Entry 4NQE (X-ray diffraction, 2.10 A resolution); this record covers chains G and H of the 4 polymer chains in the assembly.

# Chain G
Name: TCR alpha
From: Homo sapiens
Chain sequence (203 residues; each row starts with the number of its first residue):
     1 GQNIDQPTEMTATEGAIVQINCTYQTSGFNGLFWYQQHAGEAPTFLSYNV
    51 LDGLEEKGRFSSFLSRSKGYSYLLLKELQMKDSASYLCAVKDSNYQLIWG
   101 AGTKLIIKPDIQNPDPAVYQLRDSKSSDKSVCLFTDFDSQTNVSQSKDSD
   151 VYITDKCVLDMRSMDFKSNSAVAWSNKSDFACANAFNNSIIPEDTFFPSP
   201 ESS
Not modelled in the structure: 123-129, 177-178, 199-203
Disulfide bonds: C22-C88, C132-C182
From the paper describing this entry:
  - binding site for the ligand 2L4: Y95
  - mutagenesis - Y95A, Y95F: abolished signaling

# Chain H
Name: TCR beta
From: Homo sapiens
Chain sequence (245 residues; row label = number of the first residue in the row):
     1 NAGVTQTPKFQVLKTGQSMTLQCAQDMNHNSMYWYRQDPGMGLRLIYYSA
    51 SEGTTDKGEVPNGYNVSRLNKREFSLRLESAAPSQTSVYFCASSVWTGEG
   101 SGELFFGEGSRLTVLEDLKNVFPPEVAVFEPSEAEISHTQKATLVCLATG
   151 FYPDHVELSWWVNGKEVHSGVCTDPQPLKEQPALNDSRYALSSRLRVSAT
   201 FWQNPRNHFRCQVQFYGLSENDEWTQDRAKPVTQIVSAEAWGRAD
Not modelled in the structure: 1-2, 204-209, 240-245
Disulfide bonds: C23-C91, C146-C211

# Interface between chain G and chain H
Inter-chain disulfides: C157(G)-C172(H)
Pairs across the interface (85):
  N30(G) - G100(H)
  F33(G) - G100(H)
  F33(G) - S101(H)
  F33(G) - G102(H)
  F33(G) - E103(H)
  Y35(G) - E103(H)
  Y35(G) - L104(H)  hydrogen bond (side chain-backbone)
  Q37(G) - Q37(H)  hydrogen bond
  Q37(G) - F90(H)
  E41(G) - F90(H)
  A42(G) - F90(H)  hydrophobic
  A42(G) - F106(H)  hydrophobic
  A42(G) - G107(H)
  P43(G) - F106(H)
  F45(G) - E103(H)
  Y48(G) - G100(H)
  Y48(G) - S101(H)
  K91(G) - E99(H)  hydrogen bond (side chain-backbone)
  K91(G) - G100(H)  hydrogen bond (side chain-backbone)
  K91(G) - G102(H)
  Y95(G) - G98(H)
  Y95(G) - E99(H)
  L97(G) - Y35(H)
  L97(G) - L104(H)  hydrophobic
  W99(G) - Y35(H)  hydrogen bond
  W99(G) - L43(H)
  W99(G) - L104(H)  hydrophobic
  G100(G) - G42(H)
  A101(G) - G40(H)
  A101(G) - M41(H)
  A101(G) - G42(H)
  D115(G) - H138(H)  salt bridge
  D115(G) - T139(H)
  Y119(G) - S132(H)
  Y119(G) - A134(H)
  Y119(G) - E135(H)
  Y119(G) - H138(H)
  Y119(G) - T139(H)
  Q120(G) - S132(H)
  L121(G) - F129(H)
  L121(G) - E130(H)
  L121(G) - T143(H)
  L121(G) - V145(H)  hydrophobic
  R122(G) - F129(H)
  R122(G) - E130(H)  hydrogen bond (backbone-backbone)
  S130(G) - F129(H)
  V131(G) - L147(H)  hydrophobic
  L133(G) - T143(H)
  T135(G) - R196(H)
  D136(G) - T139(H)
  D136(G) - R196(H)  salt bridge
  Y152(G) - L178(H)  hydrophobic
  Y152(G) - E180(H)  hydrogen bond (side chain-backbone)
  I153(G) - L178(H)
  T154(G) - D174(H)
  T154(G) - S192(H)
  T154(G) - R194(H)  hydrogen bond
  D155(G) - D174(H)
  D155(G) - P175(H)
  D155(G) - R194(H)
  C157(G) - C172(H)  disulfide
  C157(G) - T173(H)
  C157(G) - R194(H)
  V158(G) - C172(H)  hydrogen bond (backbone-side chain)
  L159(G) - G170(H)
  L159(G) - C172(H)  hydrophobic
  L159(G) - R196(H)
  D160(G) - S169(H)  hydrogen bond (backbone-side chain)
  D160(G) - G170(H)  hydrogen bond (backbone-backbone)
  M161(G) - K141(H)
  M161(G) - S169(H)
  M161(G) - G170(H)
  M161(G) - R196(H)
  M161(G) - V197(H)  hydrophobic
  R162(G) - S169(H)  hydrogen bond (backbone-side chain)
  M164(G) - K141(H)
  F166(G) - K141(H)
  F166(G) - R196(H)
  S168(G) - R196(H)  hydrogen bond
  S170(G) - R194(H)  hydrogen bond
  V172(G) - R194(H)
  W174(G) - L147(H)  hydrophobic
  W174(G) - A190(H)  hydrophobic
  F196(G) - H138(H)
  P198(G) - A134(H)  hydrophobic
Also at the interface, not in a pair above, chain G (46 interface residues in all): L87, S149, A171
Also at the interface, not in a pair above, chain H (48 interface residues in all): E108, V128, P131, T149, H168, V171, Q176, S198

# Overview
The interface between chain G and chain H involves 46 residues on one side and 48 on the other; the contacts
include 1 disulfide bond, 14 hydrogen bonds and 2 salt bridges. Among the polar pairs are D115(G)-H138(H),
D136(G)-R196(H) and Y35(G)-L104(H). From the paper: a binding site for the ligand 2L4 at Y95(G); Y95A and Y95F
of chain G abolish signaling.
Chain G is TCR alpha and chain H is TCR beta, both from Homo sapiens; the structure, Crystal structure of
TCR-MR1 ternary complex bound to 5-(2-oxoethylideneamino)-6-D-ribitylaminouracil, was determined by X-ray
diffraction, deposited together with 4NQC and 4NQD.
